5FOL - chain A; structure by X-ray diffraction, 1.77 A resolution.

# Chain A
Protein: Leucyl-tRNA synthetase
From: Cryptosporidium muris
Notes: EC 6.1.1.4; fragment: editing domain
UniProt: B6AA20 (B6AA20_CRYMR); residue numbers follow UniProt; this construct covers 254-541
Amino-acid sequence (291 residues; numbered 251 to 541; the number before each row is that of its first residue):
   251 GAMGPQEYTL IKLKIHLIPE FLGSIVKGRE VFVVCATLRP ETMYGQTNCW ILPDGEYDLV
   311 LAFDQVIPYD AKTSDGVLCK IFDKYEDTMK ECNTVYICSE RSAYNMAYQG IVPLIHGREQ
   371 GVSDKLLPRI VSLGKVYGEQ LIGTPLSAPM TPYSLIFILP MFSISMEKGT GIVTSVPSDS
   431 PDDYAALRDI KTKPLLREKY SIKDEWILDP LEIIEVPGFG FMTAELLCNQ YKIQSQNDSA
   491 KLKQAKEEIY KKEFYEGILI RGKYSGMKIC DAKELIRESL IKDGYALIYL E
Not modelled in the structure: 251-253, 316-329
Construct notes: expression tag (251-253)
Small-molecule neighbours: 2'-(L-isoleucyl)amino-2'-deoxyadenosine (SO8): Tyr258, Ala286, Thr287, Leu288, Arg289, Thr292, Met293, Ser413, Ile414, Ser415, Lys418, Gly419, Gly421, Val423, Thr424, Ser425, Val426, Asp429, Ser430, Asp433
Reported in the primary citation:
  - binding site for 2'-(L-isoleucyl)amino-2'-deoxyadenosine: Thr287, Thr292, Ile414, Ser415, Lys418, Val423, Val426, Asp433

# In short
Bound to chain A: 2'-(L-isoleucyl)amino-2'-deoxyadenosine. The paper reports a binding site for
2'-(L-isoleucyl)amino-2'-deoxyadenosine at Thr287, Thr292 and Ile414 among others.
Chain A is Leucyl-tRNA synthetase (Cryptosporidium muris); the structure, Crystal structure of the
Cryptosporidium muris cytosolic leucyl-tRNA synthetase editing domain complex with a post-transfer editing
..., was determined by X-ray diffraction, deposited together with 5FOM and 5FON.
